Entry 4N9E (X-ray diffraction, 1.72 A resolution); this record covers chains A and B.

# Chain A
Name: Nicotinamide phosphoribosyltransferase
Source organism: Homo sapiens
Notes: EC 2.4.2.12
UniProt: P43490 (NAMPT_HUMAN); numbering as in UniProt (aligned over 1-491)
Amino-acid sequence (501 residues; each row starts with the number of its first residue):
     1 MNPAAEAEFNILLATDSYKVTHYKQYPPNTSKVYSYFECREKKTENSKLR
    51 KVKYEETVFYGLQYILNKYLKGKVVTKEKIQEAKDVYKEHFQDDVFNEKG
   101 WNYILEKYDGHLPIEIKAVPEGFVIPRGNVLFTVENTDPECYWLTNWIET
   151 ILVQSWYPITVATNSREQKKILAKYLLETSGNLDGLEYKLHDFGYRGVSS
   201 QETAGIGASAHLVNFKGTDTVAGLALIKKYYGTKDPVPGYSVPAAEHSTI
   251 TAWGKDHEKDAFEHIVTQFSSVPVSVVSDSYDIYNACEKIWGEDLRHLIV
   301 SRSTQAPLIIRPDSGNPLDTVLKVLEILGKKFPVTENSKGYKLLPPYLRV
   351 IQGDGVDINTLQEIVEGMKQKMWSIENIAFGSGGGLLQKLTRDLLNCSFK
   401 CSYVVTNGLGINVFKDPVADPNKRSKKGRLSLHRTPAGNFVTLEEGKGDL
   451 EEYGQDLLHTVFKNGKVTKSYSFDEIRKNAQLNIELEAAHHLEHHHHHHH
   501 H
Not modelled in the structure: 1-7, 44-52, 488-501
Sequence notes: expression tag (492-501)
Small-molecule neighbours: 2HL (1-[(1-benzoylpiperidin-4-yl)methyl]-N-(pyridin-3-yl)-1H-benzimidazole-5-carboxamide): Tyr188, Lys189, His191, Phe193, Arg196, Asp219, Ser241, Val242, Ala244, Ala245, Ser275, Pro307, Ile309, Arg311, Arg349, Val350, Ile351, Glu376, Asn377, Ile378, Ala379

# Chain B
Name: Nicotinamide phosphoribosyltransferase
Source organism: Homo sapiens
Notes: EC 2.4.2.12
UniProt: P43490 (NAMPT_HUMAN); numbering as in UniProt; present here: 1-42, 53-491
Amino-acid sequence (501 residues; each row starts with the number of its first residue; note: 9 numbers in that range are skipped by the numbering (no residue carries them; nothing is unmodelled there); a row labelled like 52A-52I holds insertion residues (52A, then the next letters in order)):
     1 MNPAAEAEFNILLATDSYKVTHYKQYPPNTSKVYSYFECREK
    52 K
52A-52I TENSKLRKV
    53 KYEETVFYGLQYILNKYLKGKVVTKEKIQEAKDVYKEHFQDDVFNEKGWN
   103 YILEKYDGHLPIEIKAVPEGFVIPRGNVLFTVENTDPECYWLTNWIETIL
   153 VQSWYPITVATNSREQKKILAKYLLETSGNLDGLEYKLHDFGYRGVSSQE
   203 TAGIGASAHLVNFKGTDTVAGLALIKKYYGTKDPVPGYSVPAAEHSTITA
   253 WGKDHEKDAFEHIVTQFSSVPVSVVSDSYDIYNACEKIWGEDLRHLIVSR
   303 STQAPLIIRPDSGNPLDTVLKVLEILGKKFPVTENSKGYKLLPPYLRVIQ
   353 GDGVDINTLQEIVEGMKQKMWSIENIAFGSGGGLLQKLTRDLLNCSFKCS
   403 YVVTNGLGINVFKDPVADPNKRSKKGRLSLHRTPAGNFVTLEEGKGDLEE
   453 YGQDLLHTVFKNGKVTKSYSFDEIRKNAQLNIELEAAHHLEHHHHHHHH
Not modelled in the structure: 1-7, 52, 52A-52I, 487-501
Sequence notes: expression tag (492-501)
Small-molecule neighbours: 2HL (1-[(1-benzoylpiperidin-4-yl)methyl]-N-(pyridin-3-yl)-1H-benzimidazole-5-carboxamide): Tyr188, Lys189, His191, Phe193, Arg196, Asp219, Ser241, Val242, Ala244, Ala245, Ser275, Pro307, Ile309, Arg311, Arg349, Val350, Ile351, Glu376, Asn377, Ile378, Ala379

# How chain A and chain B interact
Contacting residue pairs - 222 pairs, chain A then chain B:
  Phe9(A) - Gln201(B)
  Leu13(A) - Tyr195(B)
  Leu13(A) - Val221(B)
  Ala14(A) - Tyr195(B)
  Ala14(A) - Gln201(B)
  Thr15(A) - Tyr195(B)
  Thr15(A) - Asp219(B)
  Thr15(A) - Val221(B)
  Asp16(A) - Tyr195(B)
  Asp16(A) - Arg196(B)  salt bridge
  Asp16(A) - Asp219(B)
  Ser17(A) - Thr218(B)
  Ser17(A) - Asp219(B)  hydrogen bond (backbone-backbone)
  Ser17(A) - Val221(B)
  Ser17(A) - Ser241(B)
  Tyr18(A) - Arg196(B)  hydrogen bond
  Tyr18(A) - Asp219(B)  hydrogen bond (backbone-side chain)
  Tyr18(A) - Ala244(B)
  Tyr18(A) - Ala245(B)
  Tyr18(A) - Glu246(B)
  Lys19(A) - Arg196(B)
  Lys19(A) - Glu246(B)  salt bridge
  Thr21(A) - Pro243(B)
  Thr21(A) - Ala244(B)
  Thr21(A) - Phe269(B)
  His22(A) - Ala244(B)  hydrogen bond (side chain-backbone)
  His22(A) - Glu246(B)  salt bridge
  His22(A) - Thr249(B)
  Lys24(A) - His264(B)  hydrogen bond (backbone-side chain)
  Lys24(A) - Gln268(B)
  Lys24(A) - Phe269(B)
  Gln25(A) - Ala244(B)  hydrogen bond (side chain-backbone)
  Gln25(A) - Ala245(B)
  Gln25(A) - Thr249(B)  hydrogen bond
  Gln25(A) - Trp253(B)  hydrogen bond (backbone-side chain)
  Gln25(A) - His264(B)
  Gln25(A) - Ile265(B)
  Gln25(A) - Phe269(B)
  Tyr26(A) - Glu246(B)
  Tyr26(A) - Ser248(B)  hydrogen bond
  Tyr26(A) - Thr249(B)
  Tyr26(A) - Ala252(B)  hydrophobic
  Tyr26(A) - Trp253(B)
  Tyr26(A) - His264(B)
  Pro27(A) - Ala252(B)
  Pro27(A) - Trp253(B)  hydrophobic
  Pro28(A) - Trp253(B)
  Tyr69(A) - Gln201(B)
  Val86(A) - Leu224(B)  hydrophobic
  Tyr87(A) - Val221(B)
  Glu89(A) - Pro236(B)
  Glu89(A) - Val237(B)
  Glu89(A) - Tyr240(B)
  His90(A) - Thr218(B)  hydrogen bond (side chain-backbone)
  His90(A) - Leu224(B)
  His90(A) - Gly239(B)  hydrogen bond (side chain-backbone)
  His90(A) - Tyr240(B)
  His90(A) - Ser241(B)  hydrogen bond (backbone-backbone)
  Phe91(A) - Ser241(B)
  Phe91(A) - Val242(B)
  Gln92(A) - Tyr240(B)
  Asp93(A) - Val272(B)
  Val95(A) - Phe269(B)  hydrophobic
  Asn146(A) - Glu246(B)  hydrogen bond
  Asn146(A) - Ser248(B)  hydrogen bond
  Glu149(A) - Arg196(B)  salt bridge
  Glu149(A) - Glu246(B)
  Thr150(A) - Tyr195(B)
  Thr150(A) - Arg196(B)
  Ile151(A) - Gln201(B)
  Val153(A) - Arg196(B)
  Gln154(A) - Tyr195(B)  hydrogen bond (side chain-backbone)
  Gln154(A) - Arg196(B)
  Gln154(A) - Val198(B)
  Gln154(A) - Ser200(B)
  Gln154(A) - Gln201(B)  hydrogen bond
  Trp156(A) - Arg196(B)  hydrogen bond (side chain-backbone)
  Trp156(A) - Gly197(B)
  Trp156(A) - Val198(B)  hydrogen bond (side chain-backbone)
  Trp156(A) - Gln388(B)
  Tyr157(A) - Ser199(B)
  Tyr195(A) - Leu13(B)
  Tyr195(A) - Ala14(B)
  Tyr195(A) - Thr15(B)
  Tyr195(A) - Asp16(B)
  Tyr195(A) - Thr150(B)
  Tyr195(A) - Gln154(B)  hydrogen bond (backbone-side chain)
  Arg196(A) - Asp16(B)  salt bridge
  Arg196(A) - Tyr18(B)  hydrogen bond
  Arg196(A) - Lys19(B)
  Arg196(A) - Glu149(B)  salt bridge
  Arg196(A) - Thr150(B)
  Arg196(A) - Val153(B)
  Arg196(A) - Gln154(B)
  Arg196(A) - Trp156(B)  hydrogen bond (backbone-side chain)
  Arg196(A) - Arg392(B)
  Gly197(A) - Trp156(B)
  Val198(A) - Gln154(B)
  Val198(A) - Trp156(B)  hydrogen bond (backbone-side chain)
  Ser199(A) - Tyr157(B)
  Ser199(A) - Ser199(B)  hydrogen bond
  Ser199(A) - Thr203(B)  hydrogen bond
  Ser199(A) - Ile206(B)
  Ser200(A) - Gln154(B)
  Ser200(A) - Ser200(B)  hydrogen bond
  Ser200(A) - Glu202(B)
  Ser200(A) - Thr203(B)  hydrogen bond
  Ser200(A) - Ile206(B)
  Gln201(A) - Phe9(B)
  Gln201(A) - Ala14(B)
  Gln201(A) - Tyr69(B)
  Gln201(A) - Ile151(B)
  Gln201(A) - Gln154(B)  hydrogen bond
  Gln201(A) - Glu202(B)
  Glu202(A) - Ser200(B)
  Glu202(A) - Gln201(B)
  Glu202(A) - Glu202(B)  hydrogen bond (side chain-backbone)
  Thr203(A) - Ser199(B)  hydrogen bond
  Thr203(A) - Ser200(B)  hydrogen bond
  Thr203(A) - Thr203(B)  hydrogen bond
  Ile206(A) - Ser200(B)
  Thr218(A) - Ser17(B)
  Thr218(A) - His90(B)  hydrogen bond (backbone-side chain)
  Asp219(A) - Thr15(B)
  Asp219(A) - Asp16(B)
  Asp219(A) - Ser17(B)  hydrogen bond (backbone-backbone)
  Asp219(A) - Tyr18(B)  hydrogen bond (side chain-backbone)
  Val221(A) - Leu13(B)
  Val221(A) - Thr15(B)
  Val221(A) - Ser17(B)
  Val221(A) - Tyr87(B)
  Leu224(A) - Val86(B)  hydrophobic
  Leu224(A) - His90(B)
  Pro236(A) - Glu89(B)
  Val237(A) - Glu89(B)
  Gly239(A) - His90(B)  hydrogen bond (backbone-side chain)
  Tyr240(A) - Glu89(B)
  Tyr240(A) - His90(B)
  Tyr240(A) - Gln92(B)
  Ser241(A) - Ser17(B)
  Ser241(A) - His90(B)  hydrogen bond (backbone-backbone)
  Ser241(A) - Phe91(B)
  Val242(A) - Phe91(B)
  Pro243(A) - Thr21(B)
  Ala244(A) - Tyr18(B)
  Ala244(A) - Thr21(B)
  Ala244(A) - His22(B)  hydrogen bond (backbone-side chain)
  Ala244(A) - Gln25(B)  hydrogen bond (backbone-side chain)
  Ala245(A) - Tyr18(B)
  Ala245(A) - His22(B)
  Ala245(A) - Gln25(B)
  Glu246(A) - Tyr18(B)
  Glu246(A) - Lys19(B)  salt bridge
  Glu246(A) - His22(B)  salt bridge
  Glu246(A) - Tyr26(B)
  Glu246(A) - Asn146(B)  hydrogen bond
  Glu246(A) - Glu149(B)
  His247(A) - Lys415(B)
  Ser248(A) - Tyr26(B)  hydrogen bond
  Ser248(A) - Asn146(B)  hydrogen bond
  Ser248(A) - Cys401(B)
  Thr249(A) - His22(B)
  Thr249(A) - Gln25(B)  hydrogen bond
  Thr249(A) - Tyr26(B)
  Thr251(A) - Val413(B)
  Thr251(A) - Phe414(B)
  Ala252(A) - Tyr26(B)  hydrophobic
  Ala252(A) - Pro27(B)
  Ala252(A) - Val404(B)
  Trp253(A) - Gln25(B)  hydrogen bond (side chain-backbone)
  Trp253(A) - Tyr26(B)
  Trp253(A) - Pro27(B)
  Trp253(A) - Pro28(B)
  Lys255(A) - Phe414(B)
  His264(A) - Lys24(B)  hydrogen bond (side chain-backbone)
  His264(A) - Gln25(B)
  His264(A) - Tyr26(B)
  Ile265(A) - Gln25(B)
  Gln268(A) - Lys24(B)
  Phe269(A) - Thr21(B)
  Phe269(A) - Lys24(B)
  Phe269(A) - Gln25(B)
  Phe269(A) - Val95(B)  hydrophobic
  Asp279(A) - Pro417(B)
  Ser280(A) - Lys415(B)
  Ser280(A) - Asp416(B)  hydrogen bond (backbone-backbone)
  Ser280(A) - Pro417(B)
  Tyr281(A) - Phe414(B)
  Tyr281(A) - Asp416(B)
  Tyr281(A) - Pro417(B)
  Tyr281(A) - Val418(B)  hydrogen bond (backbone-backbone)
  Asp282(A) - Val418(B)
  Asp313(A) - Lys423(B)  hydrogen bond (backbone-side chain)
  Ser314(A) - Pro417(B)
  Gly315(A) - Ala419(B)
  Asp354(A) - Lys423(B)  salt bridge
  Gln388(A) - Trp156(B)
  Gln388(A) - Gln388(B)
  Gln388(A) - Leu390(B)  hydrogen bond (side chain-backbone)
  Lys389(A) - Thr391(B)
  Leu390(A) - Gln388(B)  hydrogen bond (backbone-side chain)
  Thr391(A) - Lys389(B)
  Arg392(A) - Arg196(B)
  Cys401(A) - Ser248(B)
  Val404(A) - Ala252(B)
  Val413(A) - Thr251(B)
  Phe414(A) - Thr251(B)
  Phe414(A) - Lys255(B)
  Phe414(A) - Tyr281(B)
  Lys415(A) - His247(B)
  Lys415(A) - Ser280(B)
  Asp416(A) - Ser280(B)  hydrogen bond (backbone-backbone)
  Asp416(A) - Tyr281(B)
  Pro417(A) - Asp279(B)
  Pro417(A) - Ser280(B)
  Pro417(A) - Tyr281(B)
  Pro417(A) - Ser314(B)
  Val418(A) - Tyr281(B)  hydrogen bond (backbone-backbone)
  Val418(A) - Asp282(B)
  Ala419(A) - Gly315(B)
  Lys423(A) - Asp313(B)  hydrogen bond (side chain-backbone)
  Lys423(A) - Asp354(B)  salt bridge
Also at the interface, not in a pair above, chain A (98 interface residues in all): Ala204, Ala222, Val272, Ile283, Tyr284, Arg311, Asp420, Lys427
Also at the interface, not in a pair above, chain B (99 interface residues in all): Asp93, Ala204, Thr220, Ala222, Gly254, Ile283, Tyr284, Arg311, Asp420

# Summary
Chain A and chain B form an interface of 98 and 99 residues respectively, with 52 hydrogen bonds and 10 salt
bridges. Among the polar pairs are Asp16(A)-Arg196(B), Lys19(A)-Glu246(B) and His22(A)-Glu246(B). Bound to
chain A: compound 2HL. Ligands of chain B: compound 2HL.
Both chains are Nicotinamide phosphoribosyltransferase (Homo sapiens). Entry 4N9E (Fragment-based Design of
3-Aminopyridine-derived Amides as Potent Inhibitors of Human Nicotinamide Phosphoribosyltransferase (NAMPT))
was determined by X-ray diffraction together with 4N9B, 4N9C and 4N9D from the same study.
